1JH7 - chain A; structure by X-ray diffraction, 2.40 A resolution.

== Chain A ==
Molecule: cyclic phosphodiesterase
From: Arabidopsis thaliana
Notes: EC 3.1.4.-
Reference sequence: O04147 (CPD_ARATH); residues 1-181 here = UniProt positions 1-181
Sequence (189 residues; numbered 1 to 189; the number before each row is that of its first residue):
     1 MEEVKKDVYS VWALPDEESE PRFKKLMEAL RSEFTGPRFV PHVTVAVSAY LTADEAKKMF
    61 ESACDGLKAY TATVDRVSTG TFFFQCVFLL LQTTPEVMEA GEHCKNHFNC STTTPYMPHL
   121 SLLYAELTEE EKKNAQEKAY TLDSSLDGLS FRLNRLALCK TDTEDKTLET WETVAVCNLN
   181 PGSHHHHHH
Disordered / not traced: 186-189
Construct notes: expression tag (182-189)
Disulfide bonds: C64-C177
Small-molecule neighbours:
  - uridine-2',3'-vanadate (UVC), molecule 1: S10, W12, H42, T44, F82, F84, H119, S121, Y124, T161, T163, W171
  - uridine-2',3'-vanadate (UVC), molecule 2: R31, G36, P37, R38, F39, T167, L168
Curated features (UniProtKB/Swiss-Prot):
  - active site (Proton donor/acceptor): H42, H119
  - binding site (substrate): T44, S121, Y124
Reported in the primary citation:
  - binding site for uridine-2',3'-vanadate: S10, W12, R31, H42, T44, F84, H119, S121, Y124, T163, W171
  - catalytic residues: T44, S121, Y124
  - catalytic residues: H42, M117, H119 (proposed by the authors, not directly observed)
  - contacts within the chain: M117-H119 (backbone contact) (proposed by the authors, not directly observed)

== Summary ==
Bound to chain A: uridine-2',3'-vanadate. From UniProt: active-site residues H42 and H119 and 3
substrate-binding residues. From the paper: catalytic residues T44, S121 and Y124 among others; a binding site
for uridine-2',3'-vanadate at S10, W12 and R31 among others.
Chain A is cyclic phosphodiesterase (Arabidopsis thaliana); the structure, Semi-reduced Inhibitor-bound Cyclic
Nucleotide Phosphodiesterase from Arabidopsis thaliana, was determined by X-ray diffraction together with 1JH6
from the same study.
